Entry 6K2Z (X-ray diffraction, 2.00 A resolution); this record covers chains A and B.

== Chain A (and B) ==
Molecule: Placental protein 13-like
Organism: Homo sapiens
Notes: chain B of this document is another copy of the same molecule, construct and numbering; everything in this record applies to it too
UniProtKB: Q8TCE9 (PPL13_HUMAN); residues 4-142 here correspond to UniProt positions 1-139 (UniProt number = residue number - 3)
Amino-acid sequence (142 residues; numbered 1 to 142; the number before each row is that of its first residue):
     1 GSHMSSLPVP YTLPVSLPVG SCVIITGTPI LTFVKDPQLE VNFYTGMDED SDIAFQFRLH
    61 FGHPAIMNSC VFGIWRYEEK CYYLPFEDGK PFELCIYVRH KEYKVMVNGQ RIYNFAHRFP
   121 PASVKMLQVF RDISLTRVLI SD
Disordered / not traced: 1-4 (chain B: 1-4, 87-88)
Construct notes: expression tag (1-3)

== Chain A / chain B interface ==
Pairs across the interface - 89 pairs, chain A then chain B:
  Asp-52(A) / Cys-70(B)
  Asp-52(A) / Val-71(B)
  Asp-52(A) / Phe-72(B)  hydrogen bond (side chain-backbone)
  Ile-53(A) / Ser-69(B)
  Ile-53(A) / Cys-70(B)  hydrogen bond (backbone-backbone)
  Ile-53(A) / Trp-75(B)  hydrophobic
  Ala-54(A) / Ser-69(B)
  Phe-55(A) / Met-67(B)  hydrophobic
  Phe-55(A) / Asn-68(B)
  Gln-56(A) / Ile-66(B)
  Gln-56(A) / Met-67(B)
  Gln-56(A) / Asn-68(B)  hydrogen bond (backbone-backbone)
  Gln-56(A) / Trp-75(B)
  Phe-57(A) / Ala-65(B)  hydrophobic
  Phe-57(A) / Ile-66(B)
  Phe-57(A) / Met-67(B)  hydrophobic
  Arg-58(A) / Ala-65(B)
  Arg-58(A) / Ile-66(B)  hydrogen bond (backbone-backbone)
  Leu-59(A) / Pro-64(B)
  His-60(A) / His-63(B)
  His-60(A) / Pro-64(B)  hydrogen bond (backbone-backbone)
  His-60(A) / Ile-66(B)
  Phe-61(A) / His-63(B)  hydrogen bond (backbone-side chain)
  Gly-62(A) / His-63(B)
  Gly-62(A) / Pro-64(B)
  His-63(A) / His-60(B)
  His-63(A) / Phe-61(B)  hydrogen bond (side chain-backbone)
  His-63(A) / Gly-62(B)
  His-63(A) / His-63(B)
  Pro-64(A) / Arg-58(B)
  Pro-64(A) / Leu-59(B)
  Pro-64(A) / His-60(B)  hydrogen bond (backbone-backbone)
  Pro-64(A) / Gly-62(B)
  Pro-64(A) / Pro-64(B)
  Ala-65(A) / Phe-57(B)  hydrophobic
  Ala-65(A) / Arg-58(B)
  Ala-65(A) / Leu-59(B)  hydrophobic
  Ile-66(A) / Gln-56(B)
  Ile-66(A) / Phe-57(B)
  Ile-66(A) / Arg-58(B)  hydrogen bond (backbone-backbone)
  Ile-66(A) / His-60(B)
  Met-67(A) / Phe-55(B)  hydrophobic
  Met-67(A) / Gln-56(B)
  Met-67(A) / Phe-57(B)  hydrophobic
  Met-67(A) / Tyr-113(B)  hydrophobic
  Met-67(A) / Phe-115(B)  hydrophobic
  Asn-68(A) / Phe-55(B)
  Asn-68(A) / Gln-56(B)  hydrogen bond (backbone-backbone)
  Asn-68(A) / Arg-118(B)  hydrogen bond
  Ser-69(A) / Ile-53(B)
  Ser-69(A) / Ala-54(B)
  Ser-69(A) / Arg-118(B)  hydrogen bond
  Cys-70(A) / Asp-52(B)
  Cys-70(A) / Ile-53(B)  hydrogen bond (backbone-backbone)
  Val-71(A) / Asp-52(B)
  Val-71(A) / Phe-119(B)  hydrophobic
  Phe-72(A) / Asp-52(B)  hydrogen bond (backbone-side chain)
  Trp-75(A) / Ile-53(B)  hydrophobic
  Trp-75(A) / Gln-56(B)
  Arg-76(A) / Arg-118(B)
  Tyr-77(A) / Arg-118(B)  hydrogen bond (backbone-side chain)
  Glu-79(A) / Tyr-113(B)  hydrogen bond
  Glu-79(A) / Phe-115(B)
  Glu-79(A) / Arg-118(B)  salt bridge
  Cys-81(A) / Ile-112(B)
  Cys-81(A) / Tyr-113(B)  hydrophobic
  Tyr-83(A) / Val-107(B)
  Tyr-83(A) / Asn-108(B)  hydrogen bond
  Tyr-83(A) / Gln-110(B)
  Tyr-83(A) / Ile-112(B)  hydrophobic
  Leu-84(A) / Gln-110(B)
  Val-107(A) / Tyr-83(B)
  Asn-108(A) / Tyr-83(B)  hydrogen bond
  Gln-110(A) / Tyr-83(B)
  Gln-110(A) / Leu-84(B)  hydrogen bond (side chain-backbone)
  Ile-112(A) / Cys-81(B)
  Ile-112(A) / Tyr-83(B)  hydrophobic
  Tyr-113(A) / Met-67(B)  hydrophobic
  Tyr-113(A) / Glu-79(B)  hydrogen bond
  Tyr-113(A) / Cys-81(B)  hydrophobic
  Phe-115(A) / Met-67(B)  hydrophobic
  Phe-115(A) / Asn-68(B)
  Phe-115(A) / Glu-79(B)
  Arg-118(A) / Asn-68(B)
  Arg-118(A) / Ser-69(B)  hydrogen bond
  Arg-118(A) / Arg-76(B)
  Arg-118(A) / Tyr-77(B)  hydrogen bond (side chain-backbone)
  Arg-118(A) / Glu-79(B)  salt bridge
  Phe-119(A) / Val-71(B)  hydrophobic
Interface residues without a listed pair, chain A (42 interface residues in all): Asn-42, Gly-73, Lys-80, Tyr-82, Pro-85, Val-105
Interface residues without a listed pair, chain B (43 interface residues in all): Asn-42, Gly-73, Glu-78, Lys-80, Tyr-82, Pro-85, Val-105

== Summary ==
42 residues of chain A and 43 residues of chain B are in contact, with 22 hydrogen bonds and 2 salt bridges.
Polar pairs include Glu-79(A)/Arg-118(B), Asp-52(A)/Phe-72(B) and Phe-61(A)/His-63(B).
Chain A and chain B are both Placental protein 13-like (Homo sapiens); the structure, Human Galectin-14 with
lactose, was determined by X-ray diffraction, deposited together with 6K2Y.
